PDB entry 3OTO | X-ray diffraction, 3.69 A resolution | chains A and M of the 21 polymer chains in the assembly

[Chain A]
Molecule: 16S rRNA
Organism: Thermus thermophilus
Sequence (1522 nucleotides; row label = number of the first residue in the row; note: 42 numbers in that range are skipped by the numbering (no residue carries them; nothing is unmodelled there); a row labelled like 190A-190L holds insertion residues (190A, then the next letters in order); numbering starts at 0):
     0 UUUGUUGGAGAGUUUGAUCCUGGCUCAGGGUGAACGCUGGCGGCGUGCCU
    50 AAGACAUGCAAGUCGUGCGGG
    73 CCGCGGGGUUUU
    88 ACUCCG
    95 UGGUC
   101 AGCGGCGGACGGGUGAGUAACGCGUGGGU
  129A G
   130 ACCUACCCGGAAGAGGGGGACAACCCGGGGAAACUCGGGCUAAUCCCCCA
   180 UGUGGACCCGC
190A-190L CCCUUGGGGUGU
   191 GUCCAAAGGGCUUU
   216 GCCCGCUUCCGGAUGGGCCCGCGUCCCAUCAGCUAGUUGGUGGGGUAAUG
   266 GCCCACCAAGGCGACGACGGGUAGCCGGUCUGAGAGGAUGGCCGGCCACA
   316 GGGGCACUGAGACACGGGCCCCACUCCUACGGGAGGCAGCAGUUAGGAAU
   366 CUUCCGCAAUGGGCGCAAGCCUGACGGAGCGACGCCGCUUGGAGGAAGAA
   416 GCCCUUCGGGGUGUAAACUCCUGAA
   442 CCCGGGACGAAACCCCCGACGA
   474 GGGGACUGACGGUACCGGG
   494 GUAAUAGCGCCGGCCAACUCCGUGCCAGCAGCCGCGGUAAUACGGAGGGC
   544 GCGAGCGUUACCCGGAUUCACUGGGCGUAAAGGGCGUGUAGGCGGCCUGG
   594 GGCGUCCCAUGUGAAAGACCACGGCUCAACCGUGGGGGAGCGUGGGAUAC
   644 GCUCAGGCUAGACGGUGGGAGAGGGUGGUGGAAUUCCCGGAGUAGCGGUG
   694 AAAUGCGCAGAUACCGGGAGGAACGCCGAUGGCGAAGGCAGCCACCUGGU
   744 CCACCCGUGACGCUGAGGCGCGAAAGCGUGGGGAGCAAACCGGAUUAGAU
   794 ACCCGGGUAGUCCACGCCCUAAACGAUGCGCGCUAGGUCUCUGGGUCU
   848 CCUGGGGGCCGAAGCUAACGCGUUAAGCGCGCCGCCUGGGGAGUACGGCC
   898 GCAAGGCUGAAACUCAAAGGAAUUGACGGGGGCCCGCACAAGCGGUGGAG
   948 CAUGUGGUUUAAUUCGAAGCAACGCGAAGAACCUUACCAGGCCUUGACAU
   998 GCUAGG
 1003A G
  1004 AACCCGGGUGAAAGCCUGGGGUGCCCC
1030A-1030D GCGA
  1031 GGGGAGCCCUAGCACAGGUGCUGCAUGGCCGUCGUCAGCUCGUGCCGUGA
  1081 GGUGUUGGGUUAAGUCCCGCAACGAGCGCAACCCCCGCCGUUAGUUGCCA
  1131 GCGGUUCGGCCGGGCACUCUAACGGGACUGCCCGCGAAA
  1171 GCGGGAGGAAGGAGGGGACGACGUCUGGUCAGCAUGGCCCUUACGGCCUG
  1221 GGCGACACACGUGCUACAAUGCCCACUACAAAGCGAUGCCACCCGGCAAC
  1271 GGGGAGCUAAUCGCAAAAAGGUGGGCCCAGUUCGGAUUGGGGUCUGCAAC
  1321 CCGACCCCAUGAAGCCGGAAUCGCUAGUAAUCGCGGAUCAG
 1361A C
  1362 CAUGCCGCGGUGAAUACGUUCCCGGGCCUUGUACACACCGCCCGUCACGC
  1412 CAUGGGAGCGGGCUCUACCCGAAGUCGCCGGG
  1446 AGCCUACGGG
  1459 CAGGCGCCGAGGGUAGGGCCCGUGACUGGGGCGAAGUCGUAACAAGGUAG
  1509 CUGUACCGGAAGGUGCGGCUGGAUCACCUCCUUUCU
Disordered / not traced: 0-4, 1535-1538
Metal / ion sites: Mg2+ site 1: U12, G22; K+ site 1 near G21 (its only coordinating residue here); Mg2+ site 2 near C48 (its only coordinating residue here); K+ site 2: A53, A353; Mg2+ site 3 near U62 (its only coordinating residue here); Mg2+ site 4: A116, G117, G289; Mg2+ site 5: A116, G289; Mg2+ site 6: C121, G124, U125, G236; Mg2+ site 7 near A195 (its only coordinating residue here); K+ site 3: G297, G299, G558; K+ site 4 near G305 (its only coordinating residue here); K+ site 5 near C352 (its only coordinating residue here); 36 more Mg2+ sites not listed; 17 more K+ sites not listed
From the paper describing this entry:
  - contacts within the chain: G1516-A1519 (hydrogen bond)
  - conformationally variable residues (domain motion, loop rearrangement): A792, U793, A794, C1054, A1492, A1493, G1517, A1518, A1519

[Chain M]
Name: 30S ribosomal protein S13
Organism: Thermus thermophilus
Chain sequence (126 residues; each row starts with the number of its first residue):
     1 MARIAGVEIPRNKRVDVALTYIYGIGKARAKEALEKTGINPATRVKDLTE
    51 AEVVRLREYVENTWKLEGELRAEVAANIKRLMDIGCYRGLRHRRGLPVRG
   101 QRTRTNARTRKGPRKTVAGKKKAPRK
Disordered / not traced: 1, 117-126
Metal / ion sites: Mg2+: Thr20 (shared with U1330(A) of chain A)

[Interface between chain A and chain M]
Contacting residue pairs - 83 pairs, chain A then chain M:
  A946(A) - Arg114(M)  salt bridge to the phosphate
  G947(A) - Arg108(M)  phosphate contact
  G947(A) - Thr109(M)  hydrogen bond to the phosphate
  G947(A) - Arg114(M)  salt bridge to the phosphate
  C948(A) - Asn106(M)  base contact
  C948(A) - Ala107(M)  phosphate contact
  C948(A) - Arg108(M)  hydrogen bond to the phosphate
  C948(A) - Thr109(M)  hydrogen bond to the phosphate
  A949(A) - Gln101(M)  phosphate contact
  A949(A) - Asn106(M)  hydrogen bond to the base
  U950(A) - Arg102(M)  salt bridge to the phosphate
  U950(A) - Thr105(M)  hydrogen bond to the base
  G951(A) - Arg102(M)  salt bridge to the phosphate
  G951(A) - Thr105(M)  base contact
  U952(A) - Arg104(M)  salt bridge to the phosphate
  U952(A) - Thr105(M)  base contact
  G953(A) - Arg104(M)  salt bridge to the phosphate
  G954(A) - Arg104(M)  base contact
  G1224(A) - Arg104(M)  salt bridge to the phosphate
  A1225(A) - Gln101(M)  phosphate contact
  A1225(A) - Arg102(M)  phosphate contact
  A1225(A) - Thr103(M)  hydrogen bond to the phosphate
  A1225(A) - Arg104(M)  phosphate contact
  C1226(A) - Arg91(M)  salt bridge to the phosphate
  C1226(A) - Leu96(M)  sugar contact
  C1226(A) - Thr103(M)  hydrogen bond to the phosphate
  C1226(A) - Arg104(M)  base contact
  C1226(A) - Lys111(M)  hydrogen bond to the sugar
  A1227(A) - Leu96(M)  phosphate contact
  A1227(A) - Lys111(M)  salt bridge to the phosphate
  A1227(A) - Lys115(M)  hydrogen bond to the sugar
  C1228(A) - Arg104(M)  hydrogen bond to the base
  C1228(A) - Arg108(M)  salt bridge to the phosphate
  C1228(A) - Lys111(M)  salt bridge to the phosphate
  C1228(A) - Pro113(M)  phosphate contact
  C1228(A) - Lys115(M)  hydrogen bond to the phosphate
  C1228(A) - Thr116(M)  hydrogen bond to the phosphate
  A1229(A) - Thr105(M)  base contact
  A1229(A) - Arg114(M)  salt bridge to the phosphate
  A1229(A) - Thr116(M)  hydrogen bond to the phosphate
  C1230(A) - Thr105(M)  base contact
  G1295(A) - Arg14(M)  hydrogen bond to the sugar
  C1296(A) - Arg14(M)  sugar contact
  C1296(A) - Arg44(M)  salt bridge to the phosphate
  C1297(A) - Arg44(M)  salt bridge to the phosphate
  U1302(A) - Lys13(M)  salt bridge to the phosphate
  U1302(A) - Arg14(M)  base contact
  U1302(A) - Val17(M)  phosphate contact
  U1302(A) - Tyr21(M)  hydrogen bond to the phosphate
  A1306(A) - Thr109(M)  hydrogen bond to the sugar
  U1307(A) - Gln101(M)  hydrogen bond to the phosphate
  U1307(A) - Thr109(M)  sugar contact
  U1308(A) - His92(M)  hydrogen bond to the phosphate
  U1308(A) - Pro97(M)  phosphate contact
  U1308(A) - Val98(M)  hydrogen bond to the phosphate
  U1308(A) - Arg99(M)  phosphate contact
  U1308(A) - Gln101(M)  phosphate contact
  U1308(A) - Arg110(M)  salt bridge to the phosphate
  G1309(A) - Val74(M)  sugar contact
  G1309(A) - Asn77(M)  hydrogen bond to the sugar
  G1309(A) - Arg88(M)  salt bridge to the phosphate
  G1309(A) - His92(M)  salt bridge to the phosphate
  G1309(A) - Arg99(M)  salt bridge to the phosphate
  G1310(A) - Asn77(M)  phosphate contact
  G1310(A) - Arg80(M)  salt bridge to the phosphate
  G1310(A) - Arg88(M)  salt bridge to the phosphate
  C1320(A) - Tyr87(M)  sugar contact
  C1321(A) - Tyr87(M)  sugar contact
  C1322(A) - Gly100(M)  sugar contact
  G1323(A) - Gly100(M)  phosphate contact
  C1328(A) - Ala28(M)  phosphate contact
  C1328(A) - Arg29(M)  sugar contact
  A1329(A) - Tyr23(M)  phosphate contact
  A1329(A) - Gly24(M)  phosphate contact
  A1329(A) - Ile25(M)  phosphate contact
  A1329(A) - Gly26(M)  hydrogen bond to the phosphate
  A1329(A) - Ala28(M)  hydrogen bond to the phosphate
  A1329(A) - Arg29(M)  hydrogen bond to the phosphate
  U1330(A) - Ile22(M)  phosphate contact
  U1330(A) - Tyr23(M)  phosphate contact
  U1330(A) - Ile25(M)  hydrogen bond to the phosphate
  U1330(A) - Gly26(M)  phosphate contact
  A1332(A) - Thr109(M)  base contact
Interface residues without a listed pair, chain A (34 interface residues in all): U1301
Interface residues without a listed pair, chain M (43 interface residues in all): Thr20, Lys27, Leu70, Ile78

[Summary]
34 residues of chain A and 43 residues of chain M are in contact, with 24 hydrogen bonds and 21 salt bridges.
Among the polar pairs are A949(A)-Asn106(M), U950(A)-Thr105(M) and C1228(A)-Arg104(M). From the paper:
conformational variability at A792(A), U793(A) and A794(A) among others; contacts within the chain involving
G1516(A) and A1519(A).
Chain A is 16S rRNA and chain M is 30S ribosomal protein S13, both from Thermus thermophilus; the structure,
Crystal Structure of the 30S ribosomal subunit from a KsgA mutant of Thermus thermophilus (HB8), was
determined by X-ray diffraction.
